Entry 6CDE (electron microscopy, 3.80 A resolution); this record covers chains R and Q of the 24 polymer chains in the assembly.

# Chain R
Molecule: VRC03 Light Chain
From: Homo sapiens
Amino-acid sequence (208 residues; each row starts with the number of its first residue):
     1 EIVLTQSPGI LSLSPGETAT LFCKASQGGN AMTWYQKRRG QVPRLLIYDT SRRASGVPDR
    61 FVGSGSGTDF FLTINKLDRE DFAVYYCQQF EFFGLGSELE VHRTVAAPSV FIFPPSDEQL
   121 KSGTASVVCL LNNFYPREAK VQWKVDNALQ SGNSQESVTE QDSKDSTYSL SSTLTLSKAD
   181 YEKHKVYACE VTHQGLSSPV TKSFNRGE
Unresolved in the structure: 104-208
Disulfides: Cys23-Cys87

# Chain Q
Molecule: VRC03 Heavy Chain
From: Homo sapiens
Amino-acid sequence (227 residues; each row starts with the number of its first residue; a row labelled like 76A-76G holds insertion residues (76A, then the next letters in order)):
     1 QVQLVQSGAV IKTPGSSVKI SCRASGYNFR DYSIHWVRLI PDKGFEWIGW IK
   52A P
    53 LWGAVSYARQ LQGRVSMTRQ LSQD
76A-76G PDDPDWG
    77 VAYMEF
82A-82C SGL
    83 TPADTAEYFC VRRGSCDY
100A-100F CGDFPW
   101 QYWGQGTVVV VSSASTKGPS VFPLAPSSGG TAALGCLVKD YFPEPVTVSW NSGALTSGVH
   161 TFPAVLQSSG LYSLSSVVTV PSSSLGTQTY ICNVNHKPSN TKVDKKVEPK
Unresolved in the structure: 112-210
Disulfides: Cys22-Cys92, Cys98-Cys100A

# How chain R and chain Q interact
Pairs across the interface - 22 pairs, chain R then chain Q:
  Tyr35(R) with Phe100D(Q); Pro100E(Q); Trp100F(Q), hydrogen bond (side chain-backbone); Trp103(Q), hydrophobic
  Lys37(R) with Leu39(Q)
  Val42(R) with Trp103(Q), hydrophobic; Gly104(Q)
  Pro43(R) with Phe91(Q)
  Leu45(R) with Trp100F(Q); Gln101(Q)
  Tyr48(R) with Cys98(Q), hydrophobic; Cys100A(Q), hydrophobic; Pro100E(Q), hydrophobic
  Asp49(R) with Tyr100(Q), hydrogen bond
  Arg52(R) with Tyr100(Q)
  Ala54(R) with Gln101(Q)
  Gln88(R) with Phe100D(Q); Trp100F(Q)
  Glu91(R) with Trp47(Q); Phe100D(Q)
  Phe93(R) with Phe45(Q), hydrophobic; Trp100F(Q), hydrophobic
Interface residues without a listed pair, chain R (14 interface residues in all): Ser55, Phe90
Interface residues without a listed pair, chain Q (16 interface residues in all): Val37, Glu46, Gln105

# In short
14 residues of chain R face 16 of chain Q across their interface, with 2 hydrogen bonds. Polar pairs include
Tyr35(R)-Trp100F(Q) and Asp49(R)-Tyr100(Q).
Chain R is VRC03 Light Chain and chain Q is VRC03 Heavy Chain, both from Homo sapiens; the structure, Cryo-EM
structure at 3.8 A resolution of vaccine-elicited antibody vFP20.01 in complex with HIV-1 Env BG505 ..., was
determined by electron microscopy (same publication as 5TKJ, 5TKK, 6CDI and 6CDO).
